8WSA - chains B and C of the 4 polymer chains in the assembly; structure by electron microscopy, 3.10 A resolution.

# Chain B
Molecule: Toll-like receptor 4
From: Mus musculus
Reference sequence: Q9QUK6 (TLR4_MOUSE); residue numbers follow UniProt; this construct covers 26-629
Amino-acid sequence (604 residues; numbered 26 to 629; the number before each row is that of its first residue):
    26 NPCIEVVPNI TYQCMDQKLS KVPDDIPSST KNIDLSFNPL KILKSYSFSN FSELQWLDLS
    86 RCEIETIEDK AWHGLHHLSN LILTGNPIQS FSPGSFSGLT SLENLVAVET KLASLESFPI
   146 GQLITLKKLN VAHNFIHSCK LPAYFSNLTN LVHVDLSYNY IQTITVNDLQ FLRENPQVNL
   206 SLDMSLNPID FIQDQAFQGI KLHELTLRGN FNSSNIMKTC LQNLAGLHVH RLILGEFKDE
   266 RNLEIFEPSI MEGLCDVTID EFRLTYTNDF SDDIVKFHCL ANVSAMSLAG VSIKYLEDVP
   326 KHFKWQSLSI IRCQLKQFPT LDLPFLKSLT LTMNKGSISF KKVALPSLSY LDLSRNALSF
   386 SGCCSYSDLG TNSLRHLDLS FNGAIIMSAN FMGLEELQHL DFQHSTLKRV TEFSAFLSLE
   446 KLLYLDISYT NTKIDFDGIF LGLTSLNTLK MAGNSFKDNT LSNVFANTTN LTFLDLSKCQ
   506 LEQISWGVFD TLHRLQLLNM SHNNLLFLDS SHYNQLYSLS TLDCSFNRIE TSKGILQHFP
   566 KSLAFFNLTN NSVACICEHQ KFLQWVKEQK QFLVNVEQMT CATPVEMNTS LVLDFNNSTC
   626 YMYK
Unresolved in the structure: 621-629
Cystine bridges: Cys28-Cys39, Cys280-Cys304, Cys388-Cys389, Cys580-Cys606
Covalent attachments: N-acetylglucosamine (NAG) linked to Asn204, Asn237, Asn524, Asn572
Ligand contacts:
  - (3R)-3-(tetradecanoyloxy)tetradecanoic acid / (3R)-3-(dodecanoyloxy)tetradecanoic acid / (3S)-3-decanoyloxytetradecanoic acid / glucosamine 4-phosphate / X6N: Arg337, Gln339, Lys360
  - N-acetylglucosamine (NAG; 2-acetamido-2-deoxy-beta-D-glucopyranose): Cys280, His303, Asn307

# Chain C
Molecule: Lymphocyte antigen 96
From: Mus musculus
Reference sequence: Q9JHF9 (LY96_MOUSE); residue numbers follow UniProt; this construct covers 19-160
Amino-acid sequence (142 residues; each row starts with the number of its first residue):
    19 EKQQWFCNSS DAIISYSYCD HLKFPISISS EPCIRLRGTN GFVHVEFIPR GNLKYLYFNL
    79 FISVNSIELP KRKEVLCHGH DDDYSFCRAL KGETVNTSIP FSFEGILFPK GHYRCVAEAI
   139 AGDTEEKLFC LNFTIIHRRD VN
Unresolved in the structure: 19-20, 157-160
Cystine bridges: Cys25-Cys51, Cys37-Cys148, Cys95-Cys105
Covalent attachments: N-acetylglucosamine (NAG) linked to Asn114, Asn150
Ligand contacts: (3R)-3-(tetradecanoyloxy)tetradecanoic acid / (3R)-3-(dodecanoyloxy)tetradecanoic acid / (3S)-3-decanoyloxytetradecanoic acid / glucosamine 4-phosphate / X6N: Trp23, Ile32, Ile46, Ser48, Ile52, Val63, Phe65, Phe76, Leu78, Arg90, Leu94, Tyr102, Phe104, Thr115, Ile117, Phe119, Phe121, Glu122, Phe126, Tyr131, Phe151, Ile153

# How chain B and chain C interact
Contacting residue pairs (4; chain B residue first):
  Asn415(B) with Ile124(C); Leu125(C)
  Leu442(B) with Leu125(C)
  Phe461(B) with Glu86(C)
Other interface residues (no listed pair), chain B (8 interface residues in all): Ala414, Glu437, Phe438, Asp460, Asp462
Other interface residues (no listed pair), chain C (9 interface residues in all): Val82, Ile85, Leu87, Pro88, Arg90, Pro127

# In short
8 residues of chain B and 9 residues of chain C are in contact. Bound to chain B:
(3R)-3-(tetradecanoyloxy)tetradecanoic acid / (3R)-3-(dodecanoyloxy)tetradecanoic acid /
(3S)-3-decanoyloxytetradecanoic acid / glucosamine 4-phosphate / X6N and N-acetylglucosamine.
Here chain B is Toll-like receptor 4 and chain C is Lymphocyte antigen 96, both from Mus musculus. Entry 8WSA
(Cryo-EM Structure of Mouse TLR4/MD-2/DLAM5 Complex) was determined by electron microscopy (same publication
as 9J03, 8WRY, 8WTA, 8WQT and 8WO1).
